Entry 3FB6 (X-ray diffraction, 3.00 A resolution); this record covers chains B and C of the 3 polymer chains in the assembly.

== Chain B ==
Name: antibody fab fragment light chain
Organism: Mus musculus
Notes: antibody fragment or engineered binder
Sequence (212 residues; numbered 1 to 212; the number before each row is that of its first residue):
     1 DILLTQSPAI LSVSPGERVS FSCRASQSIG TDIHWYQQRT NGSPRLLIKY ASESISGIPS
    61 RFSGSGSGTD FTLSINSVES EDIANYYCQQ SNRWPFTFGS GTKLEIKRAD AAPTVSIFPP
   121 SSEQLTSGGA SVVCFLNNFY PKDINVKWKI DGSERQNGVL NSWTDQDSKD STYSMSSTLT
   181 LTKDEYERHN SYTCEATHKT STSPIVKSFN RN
Cystine bridges: Cys23-Cys88, Cys134-Cys194

== Chain C ==
Name: Voltage-gated potassium channel
Organism: Streptomyces lividans
Reference sequence: P0A334 (KCSA_STRLI); residue numbers follow UniProt; this construct covers 21-124
Sequence (104 residues; numbered 21 to 124; the number before each row is that of its first residue):
    21 GSALQWRAAG AATVLLVIVL LAGSYLAVLA ERGAPGAQLI TYPRALWWSV ETATTVGYGD
    81 LYPVTLWGRC VAVVVMVAGI TSFGLVTAAL ATWFVGQEQQ QQGQ
Unresolved in the structure: 21-24, 115-124
Differences from the reference sequence: engineered mutation Gln25 (His in P0A334), Cys90 (Leu in P0A334), Gln117 (Arg in P0A334), Gln120 (Glu in P0A334), Gln121 (Arg in P0A334), Gln122 (Arg in P0A334), Gln124 (His in P0A334)
UniProt features mapped onto this chain:
  - motif: Thr75 to Asp80 (Selectivity filter)
  - mutagenesis: Glu71 (E71A: Prevents channel inactivation)
Metal / ion sites: K+ site 1 near Thr75 (its only coordinating residue here); K+ site 2: Thr75, Val76; K+ site 3: Gly77, Tyr78

== How chain B and chain C interact ==
Residue-residue contacts (18):
  Asp32(B) - Arg64(C)  salt bridge
  Ser91(B) - Ile60(C)
  Asn92(B) - Gln58(C)
  Asn92(B) - Ile60(C)
  Asn92(B) - Arg64(C)
  Arg93(B) - Gly56(C)  hydrogen bond (side chain-backbone)
  Arg93(B) - Ala57(C)
  Arg93(B) - Gln58(C)
  Arg93(B) - Ile60(C)
  Trp94(B) - Arg52(C)
  Trp94(B) - Gly53(C)
  Trp94(B) - Ala54(C)
  Trp94(B) - Pro55(C)
  Trp94(B) - Gly56(C)  hydrogen bond (backbone-backbone)
  Trp94(B) - Ala57(C)  hydrogen bond (backbone-backbone)
  Trp94(B) - Ile60(C)
  Phe96(B) - Arg52(C)
  Phe96(B) - Ile60(C)  hydrophobic
Other interface residues (no listed pair), chain B (7 interface residues in all): Asp1

== Summary ==
The interface between chain B and chain C involves 7 residues on one side and 9 on the other; the contacts
include 3 hydrogen bonds and 1 salt bridge. Polar pairs include Asp32(B)-Arg64(C), Arg93(B)-Gly56(C) and
Trp94(B)-Gly56(C).
Here chain B is antibody fab fragment light chain (Mus musculus) and chain C is Voltage-gated potassium
channel (Streptomyces lividans). Entry 3FB6 (KcsA Potassium channel in the partially open state with 16 A
opening at T112) was determined by X-ray diffraction.
